Entry 7BA5 (X-ray diffraction, 1.45 A resolution); this record covers chains A and B.

== Chain A ==
Name: 14-3-3 protein sigma
Organism: Homo sapiens
UniProt: P31947 (1433S_HUMAN); numbering as in UniProt (aligned over 1-231)
Amino-acid sequence (236 residues; numbered -4 to 231; the number before each row is that of its first residue; numbers below 1 keep their minus sign (Gly-4 is residue -4)):
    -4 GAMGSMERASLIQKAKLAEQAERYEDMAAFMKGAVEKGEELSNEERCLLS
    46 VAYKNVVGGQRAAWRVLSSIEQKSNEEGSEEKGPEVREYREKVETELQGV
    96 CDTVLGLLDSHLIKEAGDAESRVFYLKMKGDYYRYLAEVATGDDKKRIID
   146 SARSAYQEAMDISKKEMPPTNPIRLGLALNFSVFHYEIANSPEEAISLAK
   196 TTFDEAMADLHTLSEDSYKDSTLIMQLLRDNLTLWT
Differences from the reference sequence: expression tag (-4 to 0); engineered mutation Asn38 (Cys in P31947), Cys42 (Asn in P31947)
Ion coordination: Mg2+ site 1 near Glu2 (its only coordinating residue here); Mg2+ site 2 near Ser37 (its only coordinating residue here); Mg2+ site 3: Glu86, Glu89
Residues lining bound ligands: T5T (2-(4-fluoranylphenoxy)-2-methyl-N-(2-sulfanylethyl)propanamide): Cys42, Ser45, Val46, Phe119, Lys122, Pro167, Ile168, Gly171, Leu218, Ile219
Swiss-Prot annotation at these positions:
  - site (Interaction with phosphoserine on interacting protein): Arg56, Arg129
  - modified residue (Phosphoserine): Ser5, Ser74
Reported in the primary citation:
  - binding site for T5T: Cys42

== Chain B ==
Name: Estrogen receptor
UniProt: P03372 (ESR1_HUMAN); numbering as in UniProt (aligned over 588-595)
Amino-acid sequence (8 residues; numbered 588 to 595; the number before each row is that of its first residue):
   588 AEGFPATV
Disordered / not traced: 588-589
Modified residues: Thr594 (phosphothreonine; TPO)
Reported in the primary citation:
  - conformationally variable residues (order/disorder transition): Gly590
  - post-translational modification sites: Thr594 (citing earlier work)

== Interface between chain A and chain B ==
Residue-residue contacts (23):
  Lys49(A) - Thr594(B)
  Lys49(A) - Val595(B)
  Arg56(A) - Phe591(B)
  Arg56(A) - Thr594(B)
  Arg60(A) - Gly590(B)  hydrogen bond (side chain-backbone)
  Arg60(A) - Phe591(B)
  Lys122(A) - Val595(B)  hydrogen bond (side chain-backbone)
  Arg129(A) - Thr594(B)
  Tyr130(A) - Thr594(B)
  Gly171(A) - Val595(B)
  Leu174(A) - Ala593(B)
  Leu174(A) - Thr594(B)
  Leu174(A) - Val595(B)
  Asn175(A) - Thr594(B)
  Asn175(A) - Val595(B)  hydrogen bond (side chain-backbone)
  Val178(A) - Pro592(B)  hydrophobic
  Val178(A) - Ala593(B)
  Val178(A) - Thr594(B)
  Glu182(A) - Pro592(B)
  Leu222(A) - Ala593(B)  hydrophobic
  Leu222(A) - Val595(B)  hydrophobic
  Asn226(A) - Pro592(B)
  Asn226(A) - Ala593(B)  hydrogen bond (side chain-backbone)
Also at the interface, not in a pair above, chain A (17 interface residues in all): Ala57, Asp126, Leu229, Trp230

== In short ==
The interface between chain A and chain B involves 17 residues on one side and 6 on the other; the contacts
include 4 hydrogen bonds. Polar pairs include Arg60(A)-Gly590(B), Lys122(A)-Val595(B) and Asn175(A)-Val595(B).
Chain A binds compound T5T. The paper reports a binding site for T5T at Cys42(A); a modification site at
Thr594(B).
Here chain A is 14-3-3 protein sigma (Homo sapiens) and chain B is Estrogen receptor. Entry 7BA5
(Cys-42-tethered stabilizer 7 of 14-3-3(sigma)/ERa PPI) was determined by X-ray diffraction (same publication
as 7B9M, 7B9R, 7B9T, 7BA3, 7BA6, 7BA7 and 4 further entries).
